PDB entry 8E31 | electron microscopy, 14.00 A resolution (very low resolution: no residue pairs are listed; an interface is given only as per-side residue counts) | chains A and B of the 3 polymer chains in the assembly

# Chain A
Molecule: VP1
From: Enterovirus A71
UniProtKB: F8SSP9 (F8SSP9_HE71); residues 72-296 here = UniProt positions 72-296
Amino-acid sequence (225 residues; each row starts with the number of its first residue):
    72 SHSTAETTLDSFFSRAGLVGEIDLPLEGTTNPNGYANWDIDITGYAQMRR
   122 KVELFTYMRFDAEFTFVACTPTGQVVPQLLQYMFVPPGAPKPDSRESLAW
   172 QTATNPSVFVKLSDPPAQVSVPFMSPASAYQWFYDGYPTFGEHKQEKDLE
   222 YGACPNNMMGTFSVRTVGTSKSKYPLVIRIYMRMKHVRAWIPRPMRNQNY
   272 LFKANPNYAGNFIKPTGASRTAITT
Construct notes: conflict F283 (Ser in F8SSP9)

# Chain B
Molecule: Genome polyprotein
From: Enterovirus A71
UniProtKB: W8XW39 (W8XW39_HE71); aligned to UniProt positions 85-310 over residues 7-235 (the alignment contains insertions or deletions, so no single offset holds)
Amino-acid sequence (226 residues; numbered 7 to 235; 3 numbers in that range are skipped by the numbering (no residue carries them; nothing is unmodelled there); the number before each row is that of its first residue):
     7 LTIGNSTITTQEAANIIVGYGEWPSYCSD
    39 TRPDVSVNRFYTLDTKLWEKSSKGWYWKFPDVLTETGVFGQNAQFHYLYR
    89 SGFCIHVQCNASKFHQGALLVAVLPEYVIGTVAGGTGTEDSHPPYKQTQP
   139 GADGFELQHPYVLDAGIPISQLTVCPHQWINLRTNNCATIIVPYINALPF
   189 DSALNHCNFGLLVVPISPLDYDQGATPVIPITITLAPMCSEFAGLRQ

# Chain A / chain B interface
At this resolution (14 A) residue pairs are not listed: 15 residues of chain A and 18 of chain B lie at the interface.

# Summary
15 residues of chain A and 18 residues of chain B are in contact.
Chain A is VP1 and chain B is Genome polyprotein, both from Enterovirus A71; the structure, Purification of
Enterovirus A71, strain 4643, WT capsid, was determined by electron microscopy together with 8E2X, 8E2Y, 8E38,
8E39, 8E3A, 8E3B and 8E3C from the same study.
